PDB entry 5WYR | X-ray diffraction, 2.45 A resolution | chains A and B

[Chain A (and B)]
Protein: tRNA (guanine-N(1)-)-methyltransferase
Source organism: Pseudomonas aeruginosa (strain UCBPP-PA14)
Notes: EC 2.1.1.228; chain B of this document is another copy of the same molecule, construct and numbering; everything in this record applies to it too
UniProtKB: Q02RL6 (TRMD_PSEAB); numbering as in UniProt (aligned over 5-250)
Chain sequence (248 residues; each row starts with the number of its first residue):
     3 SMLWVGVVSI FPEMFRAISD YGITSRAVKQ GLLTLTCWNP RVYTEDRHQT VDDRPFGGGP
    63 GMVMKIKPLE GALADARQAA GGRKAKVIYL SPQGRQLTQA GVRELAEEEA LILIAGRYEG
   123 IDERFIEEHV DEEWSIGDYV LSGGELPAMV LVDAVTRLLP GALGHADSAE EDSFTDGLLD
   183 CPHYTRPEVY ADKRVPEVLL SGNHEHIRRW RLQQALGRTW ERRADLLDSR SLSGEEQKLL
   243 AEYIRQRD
Disordered / not traced: 167-172 (chain B: fully traced)
Sequence notes: expression tag (3-4)
UniProt features mapped onto this chain:
  - binding site (S-adenosyl-L-methionine): G118, I138 to L143
Residues lining bound ligands:
  - sinefungin (SFG), molecule 1: Y91, L92, S93, P94, Q95, A117, G118, R119, Y120, E121, G122, W136, S137, I138, G139, Y141, V142, L143, S144, G145, G146, P149
  - sinefungin (SFG), molecule 2: R159, L165, D174, S175, D182, H185
From the paper describing this entry:
  - binding site for sinefungin: S175, D182
  - catalytic residues: R159, L165, S170, D174 (proposed by the authors, not directly observed)
  - contacts within the chain: R159-D174 (salt bridge)
  - conformationally variable residues (order/disorder transition): G166 to E173
  - specificity-determining residues: D54 (proposed by the authors, not directly observed)

[Chain A / chain B interface]
Contacting residue pairs (184; chain A residue first):
  F13(A) with Y23(B), hydrophobic; G24(B)
  E15(A) with Y23(B)
  M16(A) with A19(B); Y23(B), hydrophobic
  R18(A) with Y23(B)
  A19(A) with M16(B)
  Y23(A) with F13(B), hydrophobic; E15(B); M16(B), hydrogen bond (side chain-backbone)
  I25(A) with S144(B)
  D55(A) with T187(B); R188(B)
  R56(A) with T187(B), hydrogen bond (backbone-side chain); R188(B), hydrogen bond (backbone-side chain)
  P57(A) with Y186(B)
  F58(A) with Y186(B), hydrogen bond (backbone-backbone); T187(B); R188(B); P189(B); E190(B); V197(B), hydrophobic; L201(B); L202(B), hydrophobic; R213(B), hydrogen bond (backbone-side chain)
  G59(A) with L201(B), hydrogen bond (backbone-backbone); I209(B); R213(B), hydrogen bond (backbone-side chain)
  G60(A) with R213(B), hydrogen bond (backbone-side chain)
  G61(A) with R213(B)
  P62(A) with S170(B); E173(B)
  G63(A) with H167(B); A168(B); D169(B)
  M64(A) with H167(B); A168(B), hydrogen bond (backbone-backbone)
  V65(A) with H185(B); T187(B)
  M66(A) with T187(B)
  I68(A) with Y192(B), hydrophobic
  K69(A) with Y192(B)
  E72(A) with Y192(B), hydrogen bond
  P94(A) with S175(B); F176(B)
  Q95(A) with S175(B), hydrogen bond; L181(B); D182(B), hydrogen bond (side chain-backbone); R220(B); R224(B), hydrogen bond (backbone-side chain)
  Q98(A) with R225(B), hydrogen bond
  L99(A) with Y141(B)
  T100(A) with D140(B)
  Q101(A) with D140(B), hydrogen bond (backbone-backbone); Y141(B); V142(B), hydrogen bond (side chain-backbone)
  Y120(A) with A168(B); D169(B)
  E121(A) with A168(B); D169(B); S170(B), hydrogen bond (side chain-backbone); E173(B); H185(B)
  I123(A) with H185(B)
  D124(A) with H185(B); Y186(B); T187(B), hydrogen bond (side chain-backbone)
  E125(A) with P184(B); H185(B), hydrogen bond (backbone-backbone); Y186(B); R220(B), salt bridge
  R126(A) with Y186(B); T187(B), hydrogen bond (side chain-backbone); P189(B), hydrogen bond (side chain-backbone); E190(B); V191(B); Y192(B); K195(B), hydrogen bond (side chain-backbone); V197(B)
  E129(A) with Y186(B); K195(B), salt bridge
  E130(A) with A193(B); K195(B)
  E135(A) with R224(B), salt bridge
  I138(A) with I138(B); Y141(B), hydrogen bond (backbone-side chain); V152(B), hydrophobic
  D140(A) with T100(B); Q101(B), hydrogen bond (backbone-backbone); F176(B); R225(B), salt bridge
  Y141(A) with L99(B); Q101(B); V104(B), hydrophobic; I138(B), hydrogen bond (side chain-backbone); Y141(B); V152(B), hydrophobic; F176(B)
  V142(A) with Q101(B), hydrogen bond (backbone-side chain); A156(B); R159(B); D174(B); S175(B)
  L143(A) with V152(B); D155(B); A156(B), hydrophobic; R159(B)
  S144(A) with I25(B); D155(B), hydrogen bond; R159(B)
  L148(A) with M151(B), hydrophobic; V152(B); D155(B)
  M151(A) with L148(B)
  V152(A) with I138(B), hydrophobic; Y141(B), hydrophobic; L143(B)
  D155(A) with L143(B); S144(B), hydrogen bond; L148(B)
  A156(A) with V142(B); L143(B), hydrophobic
  R159(A) with V142(B); L143(B); S144(B)
  D174(A) with V142(B)
  S175(A) with P94(B); Q95(B), hydrogen bond; V142(B)
  F176(A) with P94(B); D140(B); Y141(B); V142(B), hydrophobic
  L181(A) with P94(B); Q95(B)
  D182(A) with Q95(B)
  P184(A) with E125(B)
  H185(A) with V65(B); E121(B), salt bridge; I123(B); D124(B); E125(B), hydrogen bond (backbone-backbone)
  Y186(A) with P57(B); F58(B), hydrogen bond (backbone-backbone); D124(B); E125(B)
  T187(A) with D55(B); R56(B), hydrogen bond (side chain-backbone); F58(B); V65(B); M66(B); K67(B); D124(B), hydrogen bond (backbone-side chain); R126(B), hydrogen bond (backbone-side chain)
  R188(A) with D55(B), salt bridge; R56(B); F58(B); K67(B)
  P189(A) with F58(B); R126(B), hydrogen bond (backbone-side chain)
  E190(A) with F58(B); R126(B)
  V191(A) with R126(B)
  Y192(A) with I68(B), hydrophobic; K69(B); E72(B), hydrogen bond; R126(B)
  K195(A) with R126(B), hydrogen bond (backbone-side chain); E129(B); E130(B), salt bridge
  V197(A) with F58(B), hydrophobic; R126(B)
  L201(A) with F58(B); G59(B), hydrogen bond (backbone-backbone)
  L202(A) with F58(B), hydrophobic
  I209(A) with G59(B)
  R213(A) with F58(B), hydrogen bond (side chain-backbone); G59(B); G60(B), hydrogen bond (side chain-backbone)
  R220(A) with E125(B), salt bridge
  R224(A) with Q95(B), hydrogen bond (side chain-backbone); E135(B), salt bridge
  R225(A) with Q98(B); D140(B), salt bridge
Other interface residues (no listed pair), chain A (82 interface residues in all): I20, G24, K67, G96, V104, R119, G139, A193, R196, L228
Other interface residues (no listed pair), chain B (84 interface residues in all): I20, G61, G96, R119, G122, G139, R196, D227, L228

[Overview]
The interface between chain A and chain B involves 82 residues on one side and 84 on the other; the contacts
include 41 hydrogen bonds and 10 salt bridges. Polar pairs include E125(A)-R220(B), E129(A)-K195(B) and
E135(A)-R224(B). The paper reports catalytic residues R159(A), L165(A) and S170(A) among others; a binding
site for sinefungin at S175(A) and D182(A).
Both chains are tRNA (guanine-N(1)-)-methyltransferase (Pseudomonas aeruginosa (strain UCBPP-PA14)). Entry
5WYR (Crystal structure and catalytic mechanism of the essential m1G37 tRNA methyltransferase TrmD from
Pseudomonas aeruginosa) was determined by X-ray diffraction, deposited together with 6JKI and 5WYQ.
